Entry 4B7Y (X-ray diffraction, 3.25 A resolution); this record covers chains A and C of the 4 polymer chains in the assembly.

Chain A:
Molecule: Male-specific lethal 1 homolog
Organism: Homo sapiens
UniProtKB: Q68DK7 (MSL1_HUMAN); numbering as in UniProt (aligned over 212-252)
Chain sequence (44 residues; row label = number of the first residue in the row):
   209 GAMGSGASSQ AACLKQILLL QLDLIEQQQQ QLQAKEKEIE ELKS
Not modelled in the structure: 209-213, 252
Construct notes: expression tag (209-211)
What the authors report for this chain:
  - self-association interface (contacts with another copy of this molecule); pairs are residue here / residue on that copy: Gln229-Gln229 (hydrogen bond), Lys243

Chain C:
Molecule: Male-specific lethal 2 homolog
Organism: Homo sapiens
UniProtKB: Q9HCI7 (MSL2_HUMAN); numbering as in UniProt (aligned over 1-116)
Chain sequence (116 residues; numbered 1 to 116; the number before each row is that of its first residue):
     1 MNPVNATALY ISASRLVLNY DPGDPKAFTE INRLLPYFRQ SLSCCVCGHL LQDPIAPTNS
    61 TCQHYVCKTC KGKKMMMKPS CSWCKDYEQF EENKQLSILV NCYKKLCEYI TQTTLA
Not modelled in the structure: 116
Metal / ion sites: Zn2+ site 1: Cys44, Cys47, Cys67, Cys70; Zn2+ site 2: Cys62, His64, Cys81, Cys84
What the authors report for this chain:
  - Zn2+ coordination: Cys44, Cys47, Cys62, His64, Cys67, Cys70, Cys81, Cys84

How chain A and chain C interact:
Pairs across the interface (20; chain A residue first):
  Ser217(A) with Gln112(C)
  Gln218(A) with Gln112(C)
  Cys221(A) with Lys105(C); Glu108(C), hydrogen bond; Tyr109(C); Gln112(C)
  Leu222(A) with Tyr109(C), hydrophobic
  Gln224(A) with Lys105(C), hydrogen bond
  Ile225(A) with Tyr10(C); Lys105(C)
  Leu228(A) with Ile98(C); Asn101(C); Cys102(C), hydrophobic; Lys105(C)
  Gln229(A) with Tyr10(C), hydrogen bond
  Leu232(A) with Gln95(C); Ile98(C), hydrophobic
  Gln235(A) with Ile98(C)
  Gln239(A) with Asn2(C); Gln95(C), hydrogen bond
Also at the interface, not in a pair above, chain A (13 interface residues in all): Asp231, Gln236
Also at the interface, not in a pair above, chain C (14 interface residues in all): Leu18, Lys94, Leu99, Leu106
Interface features reported in the paper:
  - pairs named by the authors: Gln229(A)-Tyr10(C) (hydrogen bond)
  - interface residues, chain A: Cys221(A), Leu222(A), Leu228(A)
  - interface residues, chain C: Asn2(C), Tyr10(C), Leu18(C), Cys102(C), Lys105(C), Leu106(C), Glu108(C), Tyr109(C)

Summary:
13 residues of chain A and 14 residues of chain C are in contact, with 4 hydrogen bonds. Polar pairs include
Cys221(A)-Glu108(C), Gln224(A)-Lys105(C) and Gln229(A)-Tyr10(C). The authors report a hydrogen bond between
Gln229(A) and Tyr10(C). From the paper: interface residues Cys221(A), Leu222(A) and Asn2(C) among others; Zn2+
coordination by Cys44(C), Cys47(C) and Cys62(C) among others.
Here chain A is Male-specific lethal 1 homolog and chain C is Male-specific lethal 2 homolog, both from Homo
sapiens. Entry 4B7Y (Crystal structure of the MSL1-MSL2 complex) was determined by X-ray diffraction,
deposited together with 4B86.
